5UHG - chains C and D of the 8 polymer chains in the assembly; structure by X-ray diffraction, 3.97 A resolution.

[Chain C]
Molecule: DNA-directed RNA polymerase subunit beta
Organism: Mycobacterium tuberculosis (strain ATCC 25618 / H37Rv)
Notes: EC 2.7.7.6
Reference sequence: P9WGY9 (RPOB_MYCTU); numbering as in UniProt (aligned over 1-1178)
Chain sequence (1178 residues; each row starts with the number of its first residue):
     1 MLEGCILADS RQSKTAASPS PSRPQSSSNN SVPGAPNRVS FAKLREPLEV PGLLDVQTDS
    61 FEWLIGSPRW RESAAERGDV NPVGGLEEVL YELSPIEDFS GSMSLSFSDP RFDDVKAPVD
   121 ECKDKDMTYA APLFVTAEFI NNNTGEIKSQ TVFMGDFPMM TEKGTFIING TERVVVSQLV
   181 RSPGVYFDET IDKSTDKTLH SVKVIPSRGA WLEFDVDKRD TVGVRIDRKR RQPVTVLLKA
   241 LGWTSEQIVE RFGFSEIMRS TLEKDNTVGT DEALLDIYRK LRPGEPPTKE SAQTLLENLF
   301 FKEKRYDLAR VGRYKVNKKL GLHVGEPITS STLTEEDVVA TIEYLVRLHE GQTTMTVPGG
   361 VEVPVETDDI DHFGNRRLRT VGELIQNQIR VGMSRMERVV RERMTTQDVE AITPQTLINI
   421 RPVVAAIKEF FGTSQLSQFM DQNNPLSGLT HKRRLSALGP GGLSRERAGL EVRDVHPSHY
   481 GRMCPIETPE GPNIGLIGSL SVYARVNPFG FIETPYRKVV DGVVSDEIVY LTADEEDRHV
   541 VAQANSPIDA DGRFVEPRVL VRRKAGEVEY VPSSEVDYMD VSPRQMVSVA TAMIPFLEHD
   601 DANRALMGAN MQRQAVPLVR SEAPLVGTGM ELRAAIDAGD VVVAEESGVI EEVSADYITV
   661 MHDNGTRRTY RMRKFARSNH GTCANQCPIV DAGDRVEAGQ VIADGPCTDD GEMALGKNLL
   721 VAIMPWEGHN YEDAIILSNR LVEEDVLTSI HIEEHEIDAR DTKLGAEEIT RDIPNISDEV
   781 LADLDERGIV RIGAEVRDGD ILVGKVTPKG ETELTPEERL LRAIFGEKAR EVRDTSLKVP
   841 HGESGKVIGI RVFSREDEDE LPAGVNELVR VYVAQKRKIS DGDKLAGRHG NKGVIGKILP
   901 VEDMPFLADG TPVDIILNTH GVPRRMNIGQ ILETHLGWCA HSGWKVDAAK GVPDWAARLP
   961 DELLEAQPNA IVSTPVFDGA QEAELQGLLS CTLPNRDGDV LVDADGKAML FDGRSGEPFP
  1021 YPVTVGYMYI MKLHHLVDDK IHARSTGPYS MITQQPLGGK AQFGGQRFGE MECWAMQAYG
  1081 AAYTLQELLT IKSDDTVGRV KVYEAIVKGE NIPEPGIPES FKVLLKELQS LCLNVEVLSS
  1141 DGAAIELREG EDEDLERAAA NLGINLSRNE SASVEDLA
Unresolved in the structure: 1-27, 1154-1178
Residues lining bound ligands:
  - 88G (Nalpha-(benzenecarbonyl)-N-(2-methylphenyl)-D-phenylalaninamide): V475, H476, P477, Y480, R562, R563, G566, E567, V568
  - rifampicin (RFP): R173, V176, S434, Q435, L436, S437, Q438, F439, M440, D441, H451, R454, S456, L458, R465, P489, N493, I497, R613, H680

[Chain D]
Molecule: DNA-directed RNA polymerase subunit beta'
Organism: Mycobacterium tuberculosis (strain ATCC 25618 / H37Rv)
Notes: EC 2.7.7.6
Reference sequence: P9WGY7 (RPOC_MYCTU); residues 1-1316 here = UniProt positions 1-1316
Chain sequence (1316 residues; row label = number of the first residue in the row):
     1 MLDVNFFDEL RIGLATAEDI RQWSYGEVKK PETINYRTLK PEKDGLFCEK IFGPTRDWEC
    61 YCGKYKRVRF KGIICERCGV EVTRAKVRRE RMGHIELAAP VTHIWYFKGV PSRLGYLLDL
   121 APKDLEKIIY FAAYVITSVD EEMRHNELST LEAEMAVERK AVEDQRDGEL EARAQKLEAD
   181 LAELEAEGAK ADARRKVRDG GEREMRQIRD RAQRELDRLE DIWSTFTKLA PKQLIVDENL
   241 YRELVDRYGE YFTGAMGAES IQKLIENFDI DAEAESLRDV IRNGKGQKKL RALKRLKVVA
   301 AFQQSGNSPM GMVLDAVPVI PPELRPMVQL DGGRFATSDL NDLYRRVINR NNRLKRLIDL
   361 GAPEIIVNNE KRMLQESVDA LFDNGRRGRP VTGPGNRPLK SLSDLLKGKQ GRFRQNLLGK
   421 RVDYSGRSVI VVGPQLKLHQ CGLPKLMALE LFKPFVMKRL VDLNHAQNIK SAKRMVERQR
   481 PQVWDVLEEV IAEHPVLLNR APTLHRLGIQ AFEPMLVEGK AIQLHPLVCE AFNADFDGDQ
   541 MAVHLPLSAE AQAEARILML SSNNILSPAS GRPLAMPRLD MVTGLYYLTT EVPGDTGEYQ
   601 PASGDHPETG VYSSPAEAIM AADRGVLSVR AKIKVRLTQL RPPVEIEAEL FGHSGWQPGD
   661 AWMAETTLGR VMFNELLPLG YPFVNKQMHK KVQAAIINDL AERYPMIVVA QTVDKLKDAG
   721 FYWATRSGVT VSMADVLVPP RKKEILDHYE ERADKVEKQF QRGALNHDER NEALVEIWKE
   781 ATDEVGQALR EHYPDDNPII TIVDSGATGN FTQTRTLAGM KGLVTNPKGE FIPRPVKSSF
   841 REGLTVLEYF INTHGARKGL ADTALRTADS GYLTRRLVDV SQDVIVREHD CQTERGIVVE
   901 LAERAPDGTL IRDPYIETSA YARTLGTDAV DEAGNVIVER GQDLGDPEID ALLAAGITQV
   961 KVRSVLTCAT STGVCATCYG RSMATGKLVD IGEAVGIVAA QSIGEPGTQL TMRTFHQGGV
  1021 GEDITGGLPR VQELFEARVP RGKAPIADVT GRVRLEDGER FYKITIVPDD GGEEVVYDKI
  1081 SKRQRLRVFK HEDGSERVLS DGDHVEVGQQ LMEGSADPHE VLRVQGPREV QIHLVREVQE
  1141 VYRAQGVSIH DKHIEVIVRQ MLRRVTIIDS GSTEFLPGSL IDRAEFEAEN RRVVAEGGEP
  1201 AAGRPVLMGI TKASLATDSW LSAASFQETT RVLTDAAINC RSDKLNGLKE NVIIGKLIPA
  1261 GTGINRYRNI AVQPTEEARA AAYTIPSYED QYYSPDFGAA TGAAVPLDDY GYSDYR
Unresolved in the structure: 1-2, 1012-1025, 1282-1316
Metal / ion sites: Zn2+ site 1: C60, C62, C75, C78; Mg2+: D535, D537, D539; Zn2+ site 2: C891, C968, C975, C978
Residues lining bound ligands: 88G (Nalpha-(benzenecarbonyl)-N-(2-methylphenyl)-D-phenylalaninamide): R834, P835, L847, E848, F850, I851, H854
UniProt features mapped onto this chain:
  - binding site (Zn(2+)): C60, C62, C75, C78, C891, C968, C975, C978
  - binding site (Mg(2+)): D535, D537, D539

[Interface between chain C and chain D]
Residue-residue contacts - 339 pairs, chain C then chain D:
  L470(C) - D862(D)
  R473(C) - R857(D)  hydrogen bond (backbone-side chain)
  D474(C) - H854(D)
  D474(C) - R857(D)
  V475(C) - F850(D)  hydrophobic
  V475(C) - T853(D)
  V475(C) - H854(D)  hydrogen bond (backbone-side chain)
  V475(C) - R857(D)
  H476(C) - F850(D)
  Y480(C) - V846(D)
  Y480(C) - F850(D)  hydrophobic
  P485(C) - T853(D)
  P485(C) - R857(D)  hydrogen bond (backbone-side chain)
  I486(C) - Y849(D)  hydrophobic
  I486(C) - T853(D)
  T488(C) - R857(D)
  G495(C) - R857(D)
  Q543(C) - V846(D)
  Q543(C) - L847(D)
  R562(C) - L847(D)
  G566(C) - R834(D)  hydrogen bond (backbone-side chain)
  E567(C) - R834(D)
  V568(C) - R834(D)
  V568(C) - L847(D)  hydrophobic
  M586(C) - F850(D)  hydrophobic
  L597(C) - Y849(D)  hydrogen bond (backbone-side chain)
  E598(C) - G843(D)
  E598(C) - L844(D)  hydrogen bond (backbone-backbone)
  E598(C) - Y849(D)
  H599(C) - F840(D)  hydrogen bond (side chain-backbone)
  H599(C) - R841(D)  hydrogen bond (side chain-backbone)
  H599(C) - E842(D)
  H599(C) - G843(D)
  D600(C) - F840(D)
  D600(C) - Y849(D)  hydrogen bond (backbone-side chain)
  D601(C) - K821(D)  salt bridge
  D601(C) - F840(D)
  D601(C) - A856(D)
  A602(C) - T853(D)
  A602(C) - A856(D)  hydrophobic
  N603(C) - A856(D)
  N603(C) - L860(D)
  A605(C) - Y849(D)
  I723(C) - T730(D)
  M724(C) - T725(D)
  P725(C) - D580(D)
  P725(C) - A724(D)
  P725(C) - T725(D)
  P725(C) - V729(D)
  W726(C) - T725(D)
  E727(C) - P434(D)
  E727(C) - F721(D)
  E727(C) - Y722(D)
  E727(C) - T725(D)  hydrogen bond (backbone-side chain)
  E727(C) - R726(D)  salt bridge
  G728(C) - V432(D)
  G728(C) - F721(D)
  H729(C) - V432(D)
  H729(C) - P434(D)
  Y731(C) - V432(D)  hydrophobic
  Y731(C) - P526(D)  hydrogen bond (side chain-backbone)
  Y731(C) - C529(D)
  Y731(C) - F536(D)
  Y731(C) - R578(D)  hydrogen bond
  Y731(C) - L579(D)  hydrophobic
  Y731(C) - M581(D)  hydrophobic
  Y731(C) - F721(D)  hydrophobic
  E732(C) - A534(D)
  E732(C) - F536(D)  hydrogen bond (backbone-backbone)
  E732(C) - R578(D)  salt bridge
  E732(C) - L579(D)
  D733(C) - F536(D)
  A734(C) - V432(D)  hydrophobic
  R760(C) - D331(D)  salt bridge
  R797(C) - Q479(D)  hydrogen bond
  D798(C) - R478(D)
  D798(C) - Q479(D)
  G799(C) - R478(D)
  D800(C) - R478(D)  salt bridge
  T812(C) - E59(D)
  E813(C) - K66(D)
  E813(C) - R67(D)  salt bridge
  D881(C) - A521(D)
  G882(C) - V429(D)
  K884(C) - D537(D)
  K892(C) - D537(D)
  G893(C) - F536(D)
  V894(C) - I430(D)
  V894(C) - F536(D)  hydrogen bond (backbone-backbone)
  V894(C) - G538(D)
  I895(C) - V431(D)
  G896(C) - V431(D)
  N918(C) - D580(D)  hydrogen bond
  T919(C) - V729(D)  hydrogen bond (side chain-backbone)
  T919(C) - T730(D)
  T919(C) - V731(D)
  H920(C) - L579(D)
  H920(C) - D580(D)  salt bridge
  H920(C) - T583(D)
  H920(C) - I802(D)
  P923(C) - Q813(D)
  R924(C) - T808(D)
  R924(C) - Q813(D)  hydrogen bond (backbone-side chain)
  M926(C) - Q813(D)
  M926(C) - T816(D)
  M926(C) - L817(D)  hydrophobic
  M926(C) - F840(D)  hydrophobic
  I928(C) - L817(D)  hydrophobic
  I928(C) - F840(D)
  I931(C) - V731(D)  hydrophobic
  I931(C) - M733(D)
  H935(C) - S732(D)
  H935(C) - M733(D)  hydrogen bond (side chain-backbone)
  F977(C) - V846(D)  hydrophobic
  F977(C) - Y849(D)  hydrophobic
  E982(C) - M733(D)
  E982(C) - R841(D)
  E982(C) - E842(D)
  Q986(C) - M733(D)
  D1005(C) - S732(D)  hydrogen bond (backbone-side chain)
  D1005(C) - A734(D)
  K1007(C) - S732(D)
  K1007(C) - D735(D)  salt bridge
  D1012(C) - R726(D)  salt bridge
  S1015(C) - R726(D)
  F1019(C) - T725(D)
  P1020(C) - R726(D)
  Y1021(C) - Y587(D)  hydrogen bond
  Y1021(C) - R630(D)
  Y1021(C) - S727(D)
  Y1021(C) - G728(D)
  P1022(C) - T730(D)
  T1024(C) - T730(D)
  T1024(C) - V731(D)  hydrogen bond (side chain-backbone)
  T1024(C) - S732(D)
  D1038(C) - K520(D)  salt bridge
  K1040(C) - R427(D)
  K1040(C) - V429(D)
  K1040(C) - Q540(D)
  I1041(C) - R427(D)
  I1041(C) - M447(D)  hydrophobic
  I1041(C) - K520(D)
  H1042(C) - G426(D)
  H1042(C) - R427(D)  hydrogen bond (backbone-backbone)
  A1043(C) - S425(D)
  A1043(C) - G426(D)
  A1043(C) - M447(D)
  A1043(C) - E450(D)
  R1044(C) - D423(D)  salt bridge
  R1044(C) - Y424(D)  hydrogen bond (backbone-backbone)
  R1044(C) - S425(D)  hydrogen bond (backbone-backbone)
  R1044(C) - E450(D)
  S1045(C) - D423(D)
  S1045(C) - Y424(D)  hydrogen bond (backbone-backbone)
  S1045(C) - E450(D)  hydrogen bond
  S1045(C) - K453(D)
  T1046(C) - Y424(D)
  Y1049(C) - D423(D)  hydrogen bond
  M1051(C) - P326(D)  hydrophobic
  M1051(C) - V328(D)  hydrophobic
  I1052(C) - R89(D)  hydrogen bond (backbone-side chain)
  T1053(C) - R412(D)
  T1053(C) - N416(D)
  Q1054(C) - R89(D)
  Q1055(C) - N416(D)  hydrogen bond (side chain-backbone)
  Q1055(C) - K420(D)
  Q1055(C) - R421(D)  hydrogen bond (side chain-backbone)
  P1056(C) - R421(D)
  P1056(C) - D423(D)
  L1057(C) - R421(D)
  G1058(C) - R421(D)
  F1063(C) - E450(D)
  G1065(C) - R421(D)  hydrogen bond (backbone-side chain)
  G1065(C) - V422(D)
  Q1066(C) - R421(D)
  Q1066(C) - V422(D)  hydrogen bond (backbone-backbone)
  Q1066(C) - S425(D)  hydrogen bond (backbone-side chain)
  Q1066(C) - G426(D)
  Q1066(C) - R427(D)
  R1067(C) - R414(D)
  R1067(C) - Q415(D)  hydrogen bond (side chain-backbone)
  R1067(C) - G419(D)  hydrogen bond (side chain-backbone)
  R1067(C) - K420(D)
  R1067(C) - R421(D)
  F1068(C) - G419(D)
  F1068(C) - K420(D)  hydrogen bond (backbone-backbone)
  F1068(C) - V422(D)  hydrophobic
  F1068(C) - I509(D)  hydrophobic
  F1068(C) - H544(D)
  E1070(C) - R414(D)  salt bridge
  E1070(C) - L418(D)
  E1070(C) - R875(D)  salt bridge
  M1071(C) - T503(D)
  E1072(C) - N499(D)
  E1072(C) - T503(D)  hydrogen bond
  E1072(C) - I509(D)
  C1073(C) - L418(D)  hydrogen bond (side chain-backbone)
  W1074(C) - R875(D)
  W1074(C) - V878(D)
  W1074(C) - I997(D)
  W1074(C) - Q1001(D)  hydrogen bond (backbone-side chain)
  A1075(C) - T503(D)
  A1075(C) - R506(D)
  A1075(C) - Q1001(D)
  M1076(C) - I509(D)  hydrophobic
  M1076(C) - M559(D)  hydrophobic
  Q1077(C) - Q882(D)
  Q1077(C) - A994(D)
  Q1077(C) - I997(D)
  Q1077(C) - L1248(D)
  Q1077(C) - V1252(D)
  A1078(C) - R506(D)  hydrogen bond (backbone-side chain)
  A1078(C) - V998(D)
  A1078(C) - Q1001(D)
  Y1079(C) - R506(D)  hydrogen bond (side chain-backbone)
  Y1079(C) - L507(D)
  Y1079(C) - I509(D)  hydrogen bond (side chain-backbone)
  Y1079(C) - Q510(D)
  Y1079(C) - L558(D)
  Y1079(C) - M559(D)  hydrophobic
  Y1079(C) - N564(D)
  G1080(C) - L558(D)
  G1080(C) - T1262(D)  hydrogen bond (backbone-backbone)
  A1081(C) - E554(D)
  A1081(C) - L558(D)  hydrophobic
  A1081(C) - M559(D)  hydrophobic
  A1082(C) - E554(D)  hydrogen bond (backbone-side chain)
  A1082(C) - L1257(D)
  A1082(C) - I1258(D)  hydrophobic
  A1082(C) - T1262(D)  hydrogen bond (backbone-side chain)
  A1082(C) - G1263(D)
  Y1083(C) - E550(D)
  Y1083(C) - E554(D)  hydrogen bond (backbone-side chain)
  Y1083(C) - L1257(D)
  Y1083(C) - T1262(D)
  Y1083(C) - R1268(D)
  T1084(C) - A551(D)  hydrogen bond (side chain-backbone)
  T1084(C) - E554(D)  hydrogen bond (backbone-side chain)
  L1085(C) - V1252(D)  hydrophobic
  L1085(C) - I1258(D)  hydrophobic
  Q1086(C) - G1255(D)  hydrogen bond (side chain-backbone)
  Q1086(C) - L1257(D)
  E1087(C) - P546(D)
  E1087(C) - L547(D)  hydrogen bond (side chain-backbone)
  E1087(C) - S548(D)  hydrogen bond (side chain-backbone)
  E1087(C) - A551(D)
  L1088(C) - V422(D)
  L1089(C) - K420(D)
  L1089(C) - V1252(D)  hydrophobic
  K1092(C) - V422(D)
  K1092(C) - D423(D)  hydrogen bond (backbone-backbone)
  K1092(C) - Y424(D)  hydrogen bond (side chain-backbone)
  K1092(C) - L545(D)  hydrogen bond (side chain-backbone)
  K1092(C) - L547(D)
  S1093(C) - K420(D)
  S1093(C) - R421(D)  hydrogen bond (side chain-backbone)
  D1094(C) - K420(D)
  T1096(C) - K86(D)  hydrogen bond
  V1102(C) - L547(D)  hydrophobic
  Y1103(C) - Y424(D)
  Y1103(C) - M457(D)
  I1106(C) - P454(D)
  I1106(C) - F455(D)  hydrophobic
  V1107(C) - P454(D)
  V1107(C) - K458(D)
  K1108(C) - K458(D)
  G1109(C) - K458(D)
  I1112(C) - S548(D)
  G1116(C) - N5(D)
  I1117(C) - N5(D)
  P1118(C) - I1254(D)
  E1119(C) - R89(D)  salt bridge
  S1120(C) - N416(D)  hydrogen bond (side chain-backbone)
  S1120(C) - L417(D)
  S1120(C) - K420(D)
  F1121(C) - I1253(D)  hydrophobic
  F1121(C) - I1254(D)  hydrophobic
  V1123(C) - R89(D)
  V1123(C) - L324(D)  hydrophobic
  L1124(C) - L417(D)  hydrophobic
  K1126(C) - E90(D)
  K1126(C) - M92(D)
  K1126(C) - L324(D)
  E1127(C) - I320(D)
  E1127(C) - L405(D)
  E1127(C) - L406(D)
  E1127(C) - R412(D)  salt bridge
  L1128(C) - L406(D)  hydrophobic
  Q1129(C) - W23(D)
  Q1129(C) - M92(D)
  Q1129(C) - P318(D)
  S1130(C) - P318(D)
  S1130(C) - I320(D)
  S1130(C) - F382(D)
  S1130(C) - L402(D)
  L1131(C) - H103(D)  hydrogen bond (backbone-side chain)
  L1131(C) - W105(D)  hydrophobic
  L1131(C) - F382(D)  hydrophobic
  L1131(C) - L406(D)  hydrophobic
  C1132(C) - A15(D)  hydrogen bond (backbone-backbone)
  C1132(C) - H103(D)
  C1132(C) - L314(D)  hydrophobic
  C1132(C) - P318(D)
  C1132(C) - F382(D)  hydrophobic
  L1133(C) - G13(D)
  L1133(C) - W105(D)  hydrophobic
  L1133(C) - Y106(D)
  L1133(C) - A1237(D)  hydrophobic
  N1134(C) - R11(D)
  N1134(C) - I12(D)
  N1134(C) - G13(D)  hydrogen bond (backbone-backbone)
  N1134(C) - A15(D)
  N1134(C) - D19(D)  hydrogen bond
  N1134(C) - W23(D)
  V1135(C) - L10(D)  hydrophobic
  V1135(C) - R11(D)
  V1135(C) - I12(D)  hydrophobic
  E1136(C) - L10(D)
  E1136(C) - R11(D)  salt bridge
  V1137(C) - F7(D)  hydrophobic
  V1137(C) - E9(D)
  V1137(C) - L10(D)  hydrophobic
  L1138(C) - F7(D)
  L1138(C) - D8(D)  hydrogen bond (backbone-backbone)
  L1138(C) - E9(D)  hydrogen bond (backbone-backbone)
  L1138(C) - R11(D)
  S1140(C) - D8(D)
  I1145(C) - F7(D)  hydrophobic
  R1148(C) - K86(D)  hydrogen bond (side chain-backbone)
  R1148(C) - E90(D)  salt bridge
  E1149(C) - E90(D)
  G1150(C) - Y25(D)  hydrogen bond (backbone-side chain)
  D1152(C) - Q22(D)  hydrogen bond (backbone-backbone)
  D1152(C) - W23(D)
  D1152(C) - S24(D)
  D1152(C) - Y25(D)
  E1153(C) - R21(D)
  E1153(C) - Q22(D)
  E1153(C) - S24(D)
Interface residues without a listed pair, chain C (176 interface residues in all): D196, P477, H479, C484, I494, P583, N730, D758, K763, K897, V922, L932, Q981, L985, V1023, V1037, G1069, T1090, R1099, E1114, P1115, S1139, L1147, E1151
Interface residues without a listed pair, chain D (190 interface residues in all): D3, V4, F6, L14, I20, G26, R37, L39, V68, V87, E323, Y344, S403, F413, S428, Q435, P444, L446, L451, I469, E477, L497, A501, H505, D535, A542, G809, P827, T845, N852, A861, L865, T874, K1082, W1220, L1233, A1260, G1261

[Summary]
Chain C and chain D form an interface of 176 and 190 residues respectively; the contacts include 67 hydrogen
bonds and 17 salt bridges. Among the polar pairs are D601(C)-K821(D), E727(C)-R726(D) and E732(C)-R578(D).
Compound 88G is bound between chain C and chain D.
Chain C is DNA-directed RNA polymerase subunit beta and chain D is DNA-directed RNA polymerase subunit beta',
both from Mycobacterium tuberculosis (strain ATCC 25618 / H37Rv); the structure, Crystal structure of
Mycobacterium tuberculosis transcription initiation complex in complex with D-AAP1 and Rifampin, was
determined by X-ray diffraction together with 5UH5, 5UH6, 5UH8, 5UH9, 5UHA, 5UHB and 4 further entries from
the same study.
